Entry 6D6U (electron microscopy, 3.92 A resolution); this record covers chains C and E of the 9 polymer chains in the assembly.

# Chain C
Name: Gamma-aminobutyric acid receptor subunit beta-2
Organism: Homo sapiens
UniProtKB: P47870 (GBRB2_HUMAN); the construct has insertions or renumbered stretches relative to UniProt, so the offset changes along the chain: 1-307 = UniProt 25-331; 315-341 = UniProt 486-512
Amino-acid sequence (341 residues; each row starts with the number of its first residue):
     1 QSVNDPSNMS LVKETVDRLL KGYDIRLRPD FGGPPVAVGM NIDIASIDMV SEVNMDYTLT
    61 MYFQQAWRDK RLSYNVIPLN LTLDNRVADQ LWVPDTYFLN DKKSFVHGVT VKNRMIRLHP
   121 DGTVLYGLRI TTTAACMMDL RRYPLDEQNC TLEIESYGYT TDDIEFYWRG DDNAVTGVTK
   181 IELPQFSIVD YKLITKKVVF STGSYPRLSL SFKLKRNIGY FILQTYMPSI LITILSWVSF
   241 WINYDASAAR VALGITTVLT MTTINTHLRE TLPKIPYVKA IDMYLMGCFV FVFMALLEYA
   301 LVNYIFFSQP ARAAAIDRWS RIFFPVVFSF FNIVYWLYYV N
Unresolved in the structure: 1-7, 341
Cystine bridges: Cys136-Cys150
Glycans and other covalent adducts: N-acetylglucosamine (NAG) linked to Asn80, Asn149
Construct notes: linker (308-314)
Ligand contacts: gamma-amino-butanoic acid (ABU): Tyr97, Glu155, Ser156, Tyr157, Phe200, Thr202, Tyr205
UniProt features mapped onto this chain:
  - binding site (histamine): Tyr97, Ser156, Tyr157, Thr202
  - binding site (4-aminobutanoate): Tyr157, Thr202
  - glycosylation (N-linked (GlcNAc...) asparagine): Asn8, Asn80, Asn149
What the authors report for this chain:
  - specificity-determining residues: Gln64 (proposed by the authors, not directly observed)

# Chain E
Name: Gamma-aminobutyric acid receptor subunit gamma-2
Organism: Homo sapiens
UniProtKB: P18507 (GBRG2_HUMAN); the construct has insertions or renumbered stretches relative to UniProt, so the offset changes along the chain: 1-322 = UniProt 40-361; 329-357 = UniProt 439-467
Amino-acid sequence (394 residues; each row starts with the number of its first residue; numbers below 1 keep their minus sign (Trp-36 is residue -36)):
   -36 WSHPQFEKGG GSGGGSGGSS AWSHPQFEKL EVLFQGPQKS DDDYEDYASN KTWVLTPKVP
    24 EGDVTVILNN LLEGYDNKLR PDIGVKPTLI HTDMYVNSIG PVNAINMEYT IDIFFAQTWY
    84 DRRLKFNSTI KVLRLNSNMV GKIWIPDTFF RNSKKADAHW ITTPNRMLRI WNDGRVLYTL
   144 RLTIDAECQL QLHNFPMDEH SCPLEFSSYG YPREEIVYQW KRSSVEVGDT RSWRLYQFSF
   204 VGLRNTTEVV KTTSGDYVVM SVYFDLSRRM GYFTIQTYIP CTLIVVLSWV SFWINKDAVP
   264 ARTSLGITTV LTMTTLSTIA RKSLPKVSYV TAMDLFVSVC FIFVFSALVE YGTLHYFVSS
   324 QPARAAKMDS YARIFFPTAF CLFNLVYWVS YLYL
Unresolved in the structure: -36 to 24, 233-236, 287-291, 356-357
Cystine bridges: Cys151-Cys165, Cys244-Cys303
Construct notes: expression tag (-36 to 0); linker (323-328)
Ligand contacts: Flumazenil (FYP; ethyl 8-fluoro-5-methyl-6-oxo-5,6-dihydro-4H-imidazo[1,5-a][1,4]benzodiazepine-3-carboxylate): Asp56, Tyr58, Phe77, Ala79, Thr142
UniProt features mapped onto this chain:
  - glycosylation (N-linked (GlcNAc...) asparagine): Asn13, Asn90, Asn208
What the authors report for this chain:
  - binding site for Flumazenil: Tyr58, Phe77, Ala79, Thr142
  - specificity-determining residues: Arg114 (proposed by the authors, not directly observed)
  - binding site for alpha-D-mannopyranose: Asn101, Gly104

# How chain C and chain E interact
Contacting residue pairs - 9 pairs, chain C then chain E:
  Ala252(C) with Ser267(E)
  Thr256(C) with Ser267(E)
  Leu259(C) with Thr271(E)
  Thr260(C) with Leu274(E)
  Thr263(C) with Thr278(E)
  His267(C) with Thr281(E)
  Glu270(C) with Thr281(E); Ile282(E); Lys285(E), salt bridge
Interface residues without a listed pair, chain C (10 interface residues in all): Ala248, Ala249, Thr266
Interface residues without a listed pair, chain E (9 interface residues in all): Pro263, Thr275

# In short
10 residues of chain C and 9 residues of chain E are in contact, with 1 salt bridge. Its one salt-bridged
contact is Glu270(C)-Lys285(E). Chain C binds gamma-amino-butanoic acid. The paper reports a binding site for
Flumazenil at Tyr58(E), Phe77(E) and Ala79(E) among others; a binding site for alpha-D-mannopyranose at
Asn101(E) and Gly104(E).
Chain C is Gamma-aminobutyric acid receptor subunit beta-2 and chain E is Gamma-aminobutyric acid receptor
subunit gamma-2, both from Homo sapiens; the structure, Human GABA-A receptor alpha1-beta2-gamma2 subtype in
complex with GABA and flumazenil, conformation A, was determined by electron microscopy together with 6D6T
from the same study.
